9CQ3 - chains B and J of the 20 polymer chains in the assembly; structure by electron microscopy, 2.80 A resolution.

Chain B:
Protein: X-ray repair cross-complementing protein 5
Source organism: Homo sapiens
UniProt: P13010 (XRCC5_HUMAN); residue numbers follow UniProt; this construct covers 1-732
Chain sequence (732 residues; row label = number of the first residue in the row):
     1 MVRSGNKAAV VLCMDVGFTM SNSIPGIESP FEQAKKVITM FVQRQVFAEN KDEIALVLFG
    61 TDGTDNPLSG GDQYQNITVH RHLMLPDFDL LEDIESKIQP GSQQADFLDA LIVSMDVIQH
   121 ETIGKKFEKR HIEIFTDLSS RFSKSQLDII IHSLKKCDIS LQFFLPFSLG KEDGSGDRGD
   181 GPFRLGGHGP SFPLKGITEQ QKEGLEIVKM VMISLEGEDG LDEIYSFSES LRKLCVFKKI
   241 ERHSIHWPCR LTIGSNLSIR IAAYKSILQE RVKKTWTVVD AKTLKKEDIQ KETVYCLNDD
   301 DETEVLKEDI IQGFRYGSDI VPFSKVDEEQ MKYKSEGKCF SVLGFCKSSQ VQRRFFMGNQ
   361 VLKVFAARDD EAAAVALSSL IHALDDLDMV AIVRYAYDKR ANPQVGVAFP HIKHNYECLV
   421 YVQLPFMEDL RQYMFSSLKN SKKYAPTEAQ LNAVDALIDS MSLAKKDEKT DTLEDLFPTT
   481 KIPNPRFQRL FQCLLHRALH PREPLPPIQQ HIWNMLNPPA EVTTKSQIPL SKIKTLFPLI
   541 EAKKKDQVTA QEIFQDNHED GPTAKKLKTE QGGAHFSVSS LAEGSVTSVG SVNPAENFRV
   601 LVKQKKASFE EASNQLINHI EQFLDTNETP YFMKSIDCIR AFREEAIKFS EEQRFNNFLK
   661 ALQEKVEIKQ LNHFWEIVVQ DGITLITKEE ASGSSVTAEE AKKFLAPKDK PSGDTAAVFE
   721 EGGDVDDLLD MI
Not modelled in the structure: 1-5, 170-180, 543-732
Curated features (UniProtKB/Swiss-Prot):
  - region: Leu138 to Leu165 (Leucine-zipper)
  - motif: Glu720 to Leu728 (EEXXXDL motif)
  - modified residue: Lys144 (N6-acetyllysine), Ser255 (Phosphoserine), Ser258 (Phosphoserine), Lys265 (N6-acetyllysine), Ser318 (Phosphoserine), Lys332 (N6-acetyllysine), Thr535 (Phosphothreonine), Ser577 (Phosphoserine), Ser579 (Phosphoserine), Ser580 (Phosphoserine), Lys660 (N6-acetyllysine), Lys665 (N6-acetyllysine), Thr715 (Phosphothreonine)
  - cross-link (Glycyl lysine isopeptide (Lys-Gly)): Lys195 (interchain with G-Cter in SUMO2), Lys532 (interchain with G-Cter in SUMO2), Lys534 (interchain with G-Cter in SUMO2), Lys566 (interchain with G-Cter in SUMO2), Lys568 (interchain with G-Cter in SUMO2), Lys669 (interchain with G-Cter in SUMO2), Lys688 (interchain with G-Cter in SUMO2)
  - mutagenesis: Glu720 to Glu721 (Abolishes interaction with PRKDC and its recruitment to sites of DNA damage), Asp726 to Asp727 (Abolishes interaction with PRKDC and its recruitment to sites of DNA damage)

Chain J:
Molecule: 68-nt DNA strand
Sequence (68 nucleotides; row label = number of the first residue in the row):
     1 CGCGCCCAGC TTTCCCAGCT AATAAACTAA AAACATTCGT TCACGTGAGT TCCAGTACAA
    61 GTCTAGTC
Not modelled in the structure: 1-26

Interface between chain B and chain J:
Pairs across the interface - 15 pairs, chain B then chain J:
  Ile245(B) - DT37(J)  phosphate contact
  Lys265(B) - DC38(J)  hydrogen bond to the phosphate
  Lys265(B) - DG39(J)  salt bridge to the phosphate
  Thr293(B) - DC44(J)  phosphate contact
  Gln312(B) - DC42(J)  hydrogen bond to the phosphate
  Lys325(B) - DC42(J)  salt bridge to the phosphate
  Gln360(B) - DG39(J)  phosphate contact
  Tyr397(B) - DC38(J)  sugar contact
  Tyr397(B) - DG39(J)  sugar contact
  Arg400(B) - DG39(J)  base contact
  Arg400(B) - DT40(J)  sugar contact
  Ala401(B) - DG39(J)  phosphate contact
  Ala401(B) - DT40(J)  sugar contact
  Asn402(B) - DT40(J)  hydrogen bond to the phosphate
  Asn402(B) - DT41(J)  phosphate contact

Overview:
10 residues of chain B and 7 residues of chain J are in contact, with 3 hydrogen bonds and 2 salt bridges.
Polar contacts include Lys265(B)-DC38(J), Gln312(B)-DC42(J) and Asn402(B)-DT40(J). Curated annotation
(UniProt) lists 4 mutagenesis sites on chain B.
Here chain B is X-ray repair cross-complementing protein 5 (Homo sapiens) and chain J is a 68-nt DNA strand.
Entry 9CQ3 (The gap-filling complex with Pol mu engaged in the NHEJ pathway) was determined by electron
microscopy together with 9CQ6, 9CQC, 9N81, 9N82 and 9N83 from the same study.
